Entry 8Z92 (X-ray diffraction, 3.85 A resolution); this record covers chains E and F of the 4 polymer chains in the assembly.

Chain E:
Protein: TIR domain-containing protein
Source organism: Thermoflavifilum thermophilum
UniProt: A0A1I7NFG5 (A0A1I7NFG5_9BACT); residues 1-421 here = UniProt positions 1-421
Sequence (421 residues; each row starts with the number of its first residue):
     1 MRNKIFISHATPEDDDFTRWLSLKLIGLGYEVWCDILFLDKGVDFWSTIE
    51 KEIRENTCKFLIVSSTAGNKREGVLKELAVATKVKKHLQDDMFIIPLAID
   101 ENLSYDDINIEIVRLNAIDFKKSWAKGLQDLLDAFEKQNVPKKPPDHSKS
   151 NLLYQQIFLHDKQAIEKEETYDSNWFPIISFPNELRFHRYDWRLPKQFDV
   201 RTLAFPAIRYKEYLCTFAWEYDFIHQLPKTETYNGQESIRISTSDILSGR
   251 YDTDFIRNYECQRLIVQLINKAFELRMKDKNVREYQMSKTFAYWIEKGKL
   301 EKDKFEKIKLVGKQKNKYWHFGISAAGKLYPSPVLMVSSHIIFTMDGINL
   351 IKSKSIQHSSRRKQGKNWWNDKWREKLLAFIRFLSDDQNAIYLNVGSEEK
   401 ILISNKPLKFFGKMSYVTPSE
Unresolved in the structure: 420-421

Chain F:
Molecule: 21-nt DNA strand
Sequence (21 nucleotides; each row starts with the number of its first residue; numbering starts at 0):
     0 TGAGGTAGTAGGTTGTATAGT

Chain E / chain F interface:
Residue-residue contacts (8):
  Arg201(E) with DT0(F), hydrogen bond to the phosphate; DG1(F), salt bridge to the phosphate; DA2(F), salt bridge to the phosphate
  Gln267(E) with DG3(F), hydrogen bond to the phosphate
  Ser359(E) with DG10(F), phosphate contact; DG11(F), sugar contact
  Trp369(E) with DG14(F), base contact; DT15(F), stacking on the base
Interface residues without a listed pair, chain E (7 interface residues in all): Lys289, Arg362, Lys363
Interface residues without a listed pair, chain F (10 interface residues in all): DT5, DT12

Summary:
Chain E and chain F form an interface of 7 and 10 residues respectively; the contacts include 2 hydrogen
bonds, 2 salt bridges and 1 aromatic stacking contact. Among the polar pairs are Arg201(E)-DT0(F),
Gln267(E)-DG3(F) and Arg201(E)-DG1(F).
Chain E is TIR domain-containing protein (Thermoflavifilum thermophilum) and chain F is a 21-nt DNA strand;
the structure, Crystal structure of CrtAgo/TIR-APAZ in complex with guide DNA and 16-nt target DNA, was
determined by X-ray diffraction, deposited together with 8Z8Y, 8Z96, 9L9W and 9L9X.
